PDB entry 6BJ5 | X-ray diffraction, 2.50 A resolution | chains B and F

[Chain B]
Protein: Serine proteinase inhibitor 1
Organism: Myxoma virus (strain Lausanne)
Reference sequence: P12393 (SPI1_MYXVL); the construct lacks a stretch of the UniProt sequence, so the offset changes along the chain: 1-123 = UniProt 1-123; 124-189 = UniProt 128-193; 190-309 = UniProt 196-315
Amino-acid sequence (315 residues; row label = number of the first residue in the row; a row labelled like 123A-123D holds insertion residues (123A, then the next letters in order)):
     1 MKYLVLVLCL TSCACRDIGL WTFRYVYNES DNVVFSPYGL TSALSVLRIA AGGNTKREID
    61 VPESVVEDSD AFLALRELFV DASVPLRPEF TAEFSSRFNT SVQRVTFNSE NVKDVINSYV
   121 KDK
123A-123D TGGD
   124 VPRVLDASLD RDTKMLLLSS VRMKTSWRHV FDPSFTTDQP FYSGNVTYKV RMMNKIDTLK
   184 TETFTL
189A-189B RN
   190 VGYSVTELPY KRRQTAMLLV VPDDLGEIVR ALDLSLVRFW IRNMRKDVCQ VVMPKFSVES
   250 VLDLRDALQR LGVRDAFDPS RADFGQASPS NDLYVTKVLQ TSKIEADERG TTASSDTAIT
Unresolved in the structure: 1-16, 123A-123D, 189A-189B

[Chain F]
Protein: Serine proteinase inhibitor 1
Organism: Myxoma virus (strain Lausanne)
Reference sequence: P12393 (SPI1_MYXVL); numbering as in UniProt (aligned over 316-369)
Amino-acid sequence (54 residues; each row starts with the number of its first residue):
   316 LIPRNALTAI VANKPFMFLI YHKPTTTVLF MGTITKGEKV IYDTEGRDDV VSSV
Unresolved in the structure: 316-321, 360-369
UniProt features mapped onto this chain:
  - site: Arg319, Asn320 (Reactive bond)

[How chain B and chain F interact]
Contacting residue pairs - 122 pairs, chain B then chain F:
  Leu20(B) - Met346(F)  hydrophobic
  Phe23(B) - Met346(F)  hydrophobic
  Phe23(B) - Thr348(F)
  Tyr27(B) - Thr348(F)
  Asn28(B) - Thr350(F)
  Glu29(B) - Thr350(F)
  Ser30(B) - Thr350(F)
  Ser30(B) - Lys351(F)
  Asp31(B) - Thr350(F)  hydrogen bond (backbone-side chain)
  Asn32(B) - Thr348(F)
  Asn32(B) - Ile349(F)
  Asn32(B) - Thr350(F)
  Asn32(B) - Lys351(F)
  Val33(B) - Gly347(F)
  Val33(B) - Thr348(F)  hydrogen bond (backbone-backbone)
  Val34(B) - Met346(F)
  Val34(B) - Gly347(F)
  Phe35(B) - Phe345(F)
  Phe35(B) - Met346(F)  hydrogen bond (backbone-backbone)
  Ser36(B) - Leu344(F)  hydrogen bond (side chain-backbone)
  Ser36(B) - Phe345(F)
  Pro37(B) - Val343(F)
  Pro37(B) - Leu344(F)
  Tyr38(B) - Thr342(F)
  Tyr38(B) - Val343(F)  hydrogen bond (backbone-backbone)
  Tyr38(B) - Leu344(F)  hydrophobic
  Val66(B) - Thr340(F)
  Val66(B) - Thr342(F)
  Asp68(B) - His337(F)  salt bridge
  Ala71(B) - His337(F)
  Phe72(B) - His337(F)
  Phe72(B) - Leu344(F)  hydrophobic
  Val144(B) - Phe345(F)  hydrophobic
  Met146(B) - Ile335(F)  hydrophobic
  Met146(B) - Phe345(F)  hydrophobic
  Pro163(B) - Asn328(F)
  Phe164(B) - Ala327(F)
  Phe164(B) - Asn328(F)
  Phe164(B) - Lys329(F)
  Phe164(B) - Pro330(F)
  Phe164(B) - Phe331(F)  hydrophobic
  Phe164(B) - Ile349(F)
  Phe164(B) - Thr350(F)
  Phe164(B) - Lys351(F)
  Tyr165(B) - Asn328(F)  hydrogen bond (backbone-backbone)
  Tyr165(B) - Lys329(F)
  Tyr165(B) - Pro330(F)
  Ser166(B) - Thr350(F)  hydrogen bond (side chain-backbone)
  Val169(B) - Val355(F)  hydrophobic
  Thr170(B) - Val355(F)
  Thr170(B) - Ile356(F)  hydrogen bond (backbone-backbone)
  Tyr171(B) - Lys351(F)
  Tyr171(B) - Gly352(F)
  Tyr171(B) - Lys354(F)
  Tyr171(B) - Val355(F)  hydrophobic
  Lys172(B) - Lys354(F)  hydrogen bond (backbone-backbone)
  Lys172(B) - Ile356(F)
  Thr184(B) - Ile325(F)
  Thr195(B) - Ile325(F)
  Glu196(B) - Tyr336(F)  hydrogen bond
  Glu196(B) - Lys338(F)  salt bridge
  Tyr199(B) - Ile335(F)
  Arg202(B) - Lys338(F)
  Gln203(B) - Tyr336(F)
  Gln203(B) - His337(F)
  Gln203(B) - Lys338(F)  hydrogen bond (backbone-backbone)
  Gln203(B) - Pro339(F)
  Thr204(B) - Tyr336(F)
  Ala205(B) - Leu334(F)
  Ala205(B) - Ile335(F)
  Ala205(B) - Tyr336(F)  hydrogen bond (backbone-backbone)
  Met206(B) - Phe333(F)  hydrophobic
  Met206(B) - Leu334(F)
  Met206(B) - Ile335(F)  hydrophobic
  Leu207(B) - Met332(F)
  Leu207(B) - Phe333(F)
  Leu207(B) - Leu334(F)  hydrogen bond (backbone-backbone)
  Leu207(B) - Tyr336(F)  hydrophobic
  Leu208(B) - Ile325(F)  hydrophobic
  Leu208(B) - Phe331(F)  hydrophobic
  Leu208(B) - Met332(F)
  Val209(B) - Phe331(F)
  Val209(B) - Met332(F)  hydrogen bond (backbone-backbone)
  Val209(B) - Leu334(F)  hydrophobic
  Val210(B) - Val326(F)
  Val210(B) - Lys329(F)
  Pro211(B) - Lys329(F)
  Pro211(B) - Pro330(F)
  Pro211(B) - Phe331(F)
  Leu214(B) - Pro330(F)  hydrophobic
  Leu214(B) - Phe331(F)
  Leu214(B) - Met332(F)  hydrophobic
  Leu214(B) - Thr348(F)
  Leu214(B) - Thr350(F)
  Val218(B) - Met332(F)  hydrophobic
  Leu221(B) - Leu334(F)  hydrophobic
  Leu221(B) - Met346(F)  hydrophobic
  Trp229(B) - Leu334(F)  hydrophobic
  Ile230(B) - Tyr336(F)  hydrophobic
  Asp236(B) - Thr323(F)  hydrogen bond
  Val237(B) - Leu322(F)
  Val237(B) - Thr323(F)
  Cys238(B) - Thr323(F)
  Cys238(B) - Ile325(F)  hydrophobic
  Gln239(B) - Thr323(F)  hydrogen bond (backbone-backbone)
  Gln239(B) - Ala324(F)
  Gln239(B) - Ile325(F)  hydrogen bond (backbone-backbone)
  Val240(B) - Ile325(F)
  Val241(B) - Ile325(F)  hydrogen bond (backbone-backbone)
  Val241(B) - Val326(F)
  Val241(B) - Ala327(F)  hydrogen bond (backbone-backbone)
  Pro243(B) - Ala327(F)
  Pro243(B) - Phe331(F)
  Phe245(B) - Phe333(F)  hydrophobic
  Phe245(B) - Ile349(F)  hydrophobic
  Ile293(B) - Phe333(F)  hydrophobic
  Ile293(B) - Phe345(F)  hydrophobic
  Ile293(B) - Met346(F)
  Thr300(B) - Ile335(F)
  Ala302(B) - Phe345(F)  hydrophobic
  Ser303(B) - Phe345(F)
  Ser304(B) - Phe345(F)
Other interface residues (no listed pair), chain B (68 interface residues in all): Val173, Met175, Lys183, Asp212, Ile217, Leu223, Arg227, Met242
Other interface residues (no listed pair), chain F (35 interface residues in all): Thr341, Glu353

[In short]
The interface between chain B and chain F involves 68 residues on one side and 35 on the other, with 19
hydrogen bonds and 2 salt bridges. Polar pairs include Asp68(B)-His337(F), Glu196(B)-Lys338(F) and
Asp31(B)-Thr350(F).
Here chain B is Serine proteinase inhibitor 1 and chain F is Serine proteinase inhibitor 1, both from Myxoma
virus (strain Lausanne). Entry 6BJ5 (Structure of the Clinically used Myxomaviral Serine Protease Inhibitor 1
(SERP-1)) was determined by X-ray diffraction.
